5M3F - chains M and N of the 17 polymer chains in the assembly; structure by electron microscopy, 3.80 A resolution.

== Chain M ==
Molecule: DNA-directed RNA polymerase I subunit RPA49
From: Saccharomyces cerevisiae
UniProt: Q01080 (RPA49_YEAST); numbering as in UniProt (aligned over 1-415)
Sequence (415 residues; numbered 1 to 415; the number before each row is that of its first residue):
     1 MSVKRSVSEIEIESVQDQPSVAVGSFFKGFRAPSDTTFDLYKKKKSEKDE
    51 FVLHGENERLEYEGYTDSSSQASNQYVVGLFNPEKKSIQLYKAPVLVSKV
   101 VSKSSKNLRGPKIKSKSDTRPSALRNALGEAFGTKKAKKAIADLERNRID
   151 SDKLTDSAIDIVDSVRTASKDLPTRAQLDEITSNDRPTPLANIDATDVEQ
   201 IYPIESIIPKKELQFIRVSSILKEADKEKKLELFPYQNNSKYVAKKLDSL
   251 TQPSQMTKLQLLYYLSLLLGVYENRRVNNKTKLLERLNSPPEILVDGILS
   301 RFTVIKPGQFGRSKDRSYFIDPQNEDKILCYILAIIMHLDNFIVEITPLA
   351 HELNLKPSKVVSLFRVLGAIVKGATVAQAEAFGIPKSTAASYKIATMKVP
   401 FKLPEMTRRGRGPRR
Disordered / not traced: 1-7, 116-415
Curated features (UniProtKB/Swiss-Prot):
  - modified residue (Phosphoserine): S34, S151
  - mutagenesis: E325 to D326 (No effect on DNA binding), K356 (K356A: Loss of DNA binding; when associated with A-358), S358 (S358A: Loss of DNA binding; when associated with A-356), K359 (K359A: Loss of DNA binding), R365 (R365A: Loss of DNA binding), K393 (K393A: Loss of DNA binding)

== Chain N ==
Molecule: DNA-directed RNA polymerase I subunit RPA34
From: Saccharomyces cerevisiae
UniProt: P47006 (RPA34_YEAST); numbering as in UniProt (aligned over 1-233)
Sequence (233 residues; row label = number of the first residue in the row):
     1 MSKLSKDYVSDSDSDDEVISNEFSIPDGFKKCKHLKNFPLNGDNKKKAKQ
    51 QQVWLIKFPSNVDISKLKSLPVDFESSTTMTIDKHDYKIMDDTDIESSLT
   101 QDNLSNMTLLVPSESKESLKIASTAKDNAPLQFDKVFSVSETAKIPAIDY
   151 SKVRVPRKDVPKVEGLKLEHFATGYDAEDFHVAEEVKENKKEPKKRSHHD
   201 DEEESSEKKKKKKEKREKREKKDKKDKKKKHRD
Disordered / not traced: 1-23, 42-48, 73-77, 181-233
Curated features (UniProtKB/Swiss-Prot):
  - modified residue (Phosphoserine): S10, S12, S14, S60

== Interface between chain M and chain N ==
Residue-residue contacts - 110 pairs, chain M then chain N:
  S8(M) - L70(N)
  S8(M) - P71(N)
  S8(M) - V72(N)
  E9(M) - L70(N)
  I10(M) - K68(N)
  I10(M) - S69(N)
  I10(M) - L70(N)  hydrogen bond (backbone-backbone)
  E11(M) - K68(N)
  I12(M) - L67(N)  hydrophobic
  I12(M) - K68(N)  hydrogen bond (backbone-backbone)
  V15(M) - I64(N)
  V15(M) - S65(N)
  Q16(M) - K36(N)
  D17(M) - S65(N)
  Q18(M) - K36(N)
  P19(M) - L35(N)
  P19(M) - K36(N)  hydrogen bond (backbone-backbone)
  S20(M) - L35(N)
  S20(M) - K36(N)
  S20(M) - P112(N)
  S20(M) - L119(N)
  V21(M) - F38(N)  hydrophobic
  V21(M) - L110(N)
  V21(M) - V111(N)  hydrophobic
  V21(M) - P112(N)
  A22(M) - L109(N)
  A22(M) - L110(N)  hydrogen bond (backbone-backbone)
  A22(M) - L119(N)  hydrophobic
  V23(M) - M107(N)  hydrophobic
  V23(M) - T108(N)
  G24(M) - M107(N)
  G24(M) - T108(N)  hydrogen bond (backbone-backbone)
  S25(M) - N106(N)
  F26(M) - N106(N)
  F26(M) - T108(N)
  F27(M) - S105(N)
  K28(M) - L104(N)  hydrogen bond (side chain-backbone)
  K28(M) - S105(N)
  K28(M) - N106(N)  hydrogen bond
  G29(M) - N103(N)
  F30(M) - T108(N)
  F30(M) - I121(N)  hydrophobic
  F30(M) - P130(N)
  R31(M) - D127(N)  salt bridge
  R31(M) - A129(N)
  R31(M) - P130(N)
  A32(M) - I121(N)  hydrophobic
  S34(M) - N128(N)
  T37(M) - S118(N)  hydrogen bond
  T37(M) - L119(N)
  F38(M) - S118(N)
  F38(M) - L119(N)  hydrogen bond (backbone-backbone)
  F38(M) - I121(N)  hydrophobic
  D39(M) - K31(N)  salt bridge
  D39(M) - E117(N)
  D39(M) - S118(N)
  L40(M) - K31(N)
  L40(M) - C32(N)  hydrogen bond (backbone-backbone)
  L40(M) - L119(N)  hydrophobic
  Y41(M) - I25(N)  hydrophobic
  Y41(M) - F29(N)
  Y41(M) - K30(N)
  Y41(M) - K31(N)
  K42(M) - G28(N)
  K42(M) - F29(N)
  K42(M) - K30(N)  hydrogen bond (backbone-backbone)
  K42(M) - C32(N)
  K43(M) - D27(N)
  K43(M) - G28(N)
  K43(M) - F29(N)
  E50(M) - F29(N)
  L53(M) - L110(N)  hydrophobic
  A72(M) - S60(N)  hydrogen bond (backbone-side chain)
  S73(M) - P59(N)
  S73(M) - S60(N)  hydrogen bond (backbone-backbone)
  N74(M) - K57(N)
  N74(M) - F58(N)
  Q75(M) - I56(N)
  Q75(M) - K57(N)
  Q75(M) - F58(N)  hydrogen bond (backbone-backbone)
  Q75(M) - P59(N)
  Q75(M) - S60(N)
  Q75(M) - V62(N)
  Q75(M) - I64(N)
  Y76(M) - I56(N)
  Y76(M) - K57(N)
  V77(M) - L55(N)
  V77(M) - I56(N)  hydrogen bond (backbone-backbone)
  V77(M) - I64(N)  hydrophobic
  V78(M) - V53(N)  hydrophobic
  V78(M) - W54(N)
  G79(M) - Q52(N)
  G79(M) - V53(N)
  G79(M) - W54(N)  hydrogen bond (backbone-backbone)
  L80(M) - F38(N)  hydrophobic
  L80(M) - P39(N)
  L80(M) - L40(N)  hydrophobic
  L80(M) - Q51(N)
  L80(M) - Q52(N)
  L80(M) - V53(N)  hydrophobic
  F81(M) - Q51(N)
  F81(M) - Q52(N)  hydrogen bond (backbone-backbone)
  F81(M) - W54(N)  hydrophobic
  P83(M) - K49(N)
  P83(M) - Q50(N)
  I88(M) - W54(N)  hydrophobic
  Q89(M) - P39(N)
  Y91(M) - N37(N)
  Y91(M) - F38(N)  hydrophobic
  Y91(M) - P39(N)
Interface residues without a listed pair, chain M (56 interface residues in all): T36, F51, V52, H54, Q71, E84, L90, K92, V95
Interface residues without a listed pair, chain N (56 interface residues in all): S24, H34, K120, F133

== Summary ==
The chain M/chain N interface involves 56 residues from each chain; the contacts include 17 hydrogen bonds and
2 salt bridges. Polar contacts include R31(M)-D127(N), D39(M)-K31(N) and K28(M)-L104(N). Curated annotation
(UniProt) lists 7 mutagenesis sites on chain M.
Chain M is DNA-directed RNA polymerase I subunit RPA49 and chain N is DNA-directed RNA polymerase I subunit
RPA34, both from Saccharomyces cerevisiae; the structure, Yeast RNA polymerase I elongation complex at 3.8A,
was determined by electron microscopy (same publication as 5M3M).
